PDB entry 6E9I | X-ray diffraction, 2.50 A resolution | chains A and B

# Chain A
Name: Bovine ultralong antibody BOV-4 heavy chain
From: Bos taurus
Notes: antibody fragment or engineered binder
Amino-acid sequence (273 residues; each row starts with the number of its first residue):
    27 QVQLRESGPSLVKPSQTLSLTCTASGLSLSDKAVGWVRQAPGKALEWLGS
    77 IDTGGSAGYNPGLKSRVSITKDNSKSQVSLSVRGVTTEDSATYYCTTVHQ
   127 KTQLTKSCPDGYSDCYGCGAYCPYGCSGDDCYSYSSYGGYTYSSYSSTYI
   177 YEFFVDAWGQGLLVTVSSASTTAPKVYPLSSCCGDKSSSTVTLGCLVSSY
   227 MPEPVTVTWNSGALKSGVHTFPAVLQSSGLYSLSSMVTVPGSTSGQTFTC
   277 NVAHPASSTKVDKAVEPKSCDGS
Not modelled in the structure: 266-271
Disulfide bonds: Cys48-Cys121, Cys134-Cys157, Cys141-Cys152, Cys144-Cys148, Cys209-Cys296, Cys221-Cys276

# Chain B
Name: Bovine ultralong antibody BOV-4 light chain
From: Bos taurus
Reference sequence: Q3T101 (Q3T101_BOVIN); the author numbering skips numbers that UniProt does not, so the offset changes along the chain: 1-9 = UniProt 20-28; 11-217 = UniProt 29-235
Amino-acid sequence (216 residues; each row starts with the number of its first residue; note: 1 number in that range is skipped by the numbering (no residue carries it; nothing is unmodelled there)):
     1 EAVLNQPSS
    11 VSGSLGQRVSITCSGSSSNVGNGYVSWYQLIPGSAPRTLIYGDTSRASGV
    61 PDRFSGSRSGNTATLTISSLQAEDEADYFCASAEDSSSNAVFGSGTTLTV
   111 LGQPKSPPSVTLFPPSTEELNGNKATLVCLISDFYPGSVTVVWKADGSTI
   161 TRNVETTRASKQSNSKYAASSYLSLTSSDWKSKGSYSCEVTHEGSTVTKT
   211 VKPSECS
Not modelled in the structure: 1
Differences from the reference sequence: conflict Glu1 (Gln20 in Q3T101), Asn5 (Thr24 in Q3T101), Ala82 (Pro100 in Q3T101)
Disulfide bonds: Cys23-Cys90, Cys139-Cys198

# Chain A / chain B interface
Residue-residue contacts (84):
  Gln65(A) - Leu40(B)
  Gln65(A) - Phe89(B)
  Ala70(A) - Phe89(B)  hydrophobic
  Ala70(A) - Gly103(B)
  Ala70(A) - Ser104(B)
  Leu71(A) - Phe89(B)
  Leu71(A) - Phe102(B)
  Trp73(A) - Ser98(B)  hydrogen bond (side chain-backbone)
  Trp73(A) - Ala100(B)
  Pro87(A) - Asn99(B)
  Tyr120(A) - Pro46(B)
  Gln126(A) - Ser97(B)
  Gln126(A) - Ser98(B)
  Lys127(A) - Ser97(B)  hydrogen bond (backbone-side chain)
  Ile176(A) - Asn32(B)
  Tyr177(A) - Asn32(B)  hydrogen bond (backbone-side chain)
  Tyr177(A) - Tyr34(B)
  Tyr177(A) - Ala93(B)
  Tyr177(A) - Asp95(B)
  Glu178(A) - Tyr34(B)
  Glu178(A) - Ser97(B)  hydrogen bond (backbone-side chain)
  Phe179(A) - Tyr34(B)
  Phe179(A) - Ser36(B)
  Phe179(A) - Ala93(B)  hydrophobic
  Phe179(A) - Ser97(B)
  Phe179(A) - Ala100(B)  hydrophobic
  Phe180(A) - Tyr34(B)
  Phe180(A) - Ser36(B)
  Phe180(A) - Tyr38(B)
  Phe180(A) - Tyr51(B)  hydrophobic
  Val181(A) - Tyr38(B)  hydrogen bond (backbone-side chain)
  Val181(A) - Thr48(B)  hydrogen bond (backbone-side chain)
  Asp182(A) - Thr48(B)
  Trp184(A) - Tyr38(B)  hydrophobic
  Trp184(A) - Pro46(B)
  Trp184(A) - Thr48(B)  hydrogen bond
  Gly185(A) - Ala45(B)
  Tyr203(A) - Ser126(B)
  Tyr203(A) - Glu128(B)
  Tyr203(A) - Glu129(B)
  Pro204(A) - Ser126(B)
  Leu205(A) - Phe123(B)  hydrophobic
  Ser206(A) - Phe123(B)
  Ser206(A) - Pro124(B)
  Ser207(A) - Phe123(B)
  Cys208(A) - Pro124(B)  hydrophobic
  Cys208(A) - Val211(B)  hydrophobic
  Cys208(A) - Cys216(B)  disulfide
  Cys209(A) - Glu215(B)
  Cys209(A) - Cys216(B)  hydrogen bond (backbone-backbone)
  Cys209(A) - Ser217(B)
  Gly210(A) - Glu215(B)  hydrogen bond (backbone-backbone)
  Asp211(A) - Thr210(B)
  Asp211(A) - Val211(B)
  Thr218(A) - Phe123(B)
  Leu222(A) - Thr136(B)
  Leu222(A) - Tyr182(B)  hydrophobic
  His245(A) - Ser142(B)
  His245(A) - Gln172(B)
  His245(A) - Ala178(B)
  Phe247(A) - Leu140(B)  hydrophobic
  Phe247(A) - Ile141(B)
  Phe247(A) - Ala178(B)  hydrophobic
  Phe247(A) - Ala179(B)
  Pro248(A) - Thr167(B)
  Pro248(A) - Ser170(B)
  Pro248(A) - Ser180(B)
  Ala249(A) - Thr167(B)
  Val250(A) - Glu165(B)
  Val250(A) - Thr167(B)
  Val250(A) - Tyr182(B)  hydrophobic
  Leu251(A) - Glu165(B)
  Gln252(A) - Glu165(B)
  Gln252(A) - Ser184(B)
  Ser258(A) - Tyr182(B)
  Leu259(A) - Tyr182(B)
  Ser260(A) - Val138(B)
  Ser260(A) - Tyr182(B)  hydrogen bond
  Met262(A) - Thr121(B)
  Met262(A) - Phe123(B)  hydrophobic
  Met262(A) - Leu140(B)  hydrophobic
  Lys289(A) - Glu128(B)  salt bridge
  Lys294(A) - Cys216(B)
  Lys294(A) - Ser217(B)
Interface residues without a listed pair, chain A (55 interface residues in all): Val63, Glu72, Ser76, Gly84, Tyr85, His125, Thr128, Tyr175, Gln186, Lys201, Val202, Leu219, Gly220, Ser253
Interface residues without a listed pair, chain B (51 interface residues in all): Ser44, Arg47, Ala91, Ser92, Ser96, Thr166, Lys212
Disulfides between the chains: Cys208(A)-Cys216(B)

# In short
55 residues of chain A and 51 residues of chain B are in contact, with 1 disulfide bond, 10 hydrogen bonds and
1 salt bridge. Polar pairs include Lys289(A)-Glu128(B), Trp73(A)-Ser98(B) and Lys127(A)-Ser97(B).
Chain A is Bovine ultralong antibody BOV-4 heavy chain and chain B is Bovine ultralong antibody BOV-4 light
chain, both from Bos taurus; the structure, The crystal structure of bovine ultralong antibody BOV-4, was
determined by X-ray diffraction together with 6E9H, 6E9K, 6E9Q and 6E9U from the same study.
